PDB entry 9CZ2 | electron microscopy, 4.40 A resolution (low resolution: residue-level contacts below are approximate; hydrogen-bond / salt-bridge calls are withheld) | chains G and L of the 36 polymer chains in the assembly

[Chain G (and L)]
Name: ATP-dependent zinc metalloprotease FtsH
Organism: Escherichia coli BL21
Notes: EC 3.4.24.-; chain L of this document is another copy of the same molecule, construct and numbering; everything in this record applies to it too
Reference sequence: C3SSK2 (C3SSK2_ECOLX); residues 1-644 here = UniProt positions 1-644
Chain sequence (644 residues; numbered 1 to 644; the number before each row is that of its first residue):
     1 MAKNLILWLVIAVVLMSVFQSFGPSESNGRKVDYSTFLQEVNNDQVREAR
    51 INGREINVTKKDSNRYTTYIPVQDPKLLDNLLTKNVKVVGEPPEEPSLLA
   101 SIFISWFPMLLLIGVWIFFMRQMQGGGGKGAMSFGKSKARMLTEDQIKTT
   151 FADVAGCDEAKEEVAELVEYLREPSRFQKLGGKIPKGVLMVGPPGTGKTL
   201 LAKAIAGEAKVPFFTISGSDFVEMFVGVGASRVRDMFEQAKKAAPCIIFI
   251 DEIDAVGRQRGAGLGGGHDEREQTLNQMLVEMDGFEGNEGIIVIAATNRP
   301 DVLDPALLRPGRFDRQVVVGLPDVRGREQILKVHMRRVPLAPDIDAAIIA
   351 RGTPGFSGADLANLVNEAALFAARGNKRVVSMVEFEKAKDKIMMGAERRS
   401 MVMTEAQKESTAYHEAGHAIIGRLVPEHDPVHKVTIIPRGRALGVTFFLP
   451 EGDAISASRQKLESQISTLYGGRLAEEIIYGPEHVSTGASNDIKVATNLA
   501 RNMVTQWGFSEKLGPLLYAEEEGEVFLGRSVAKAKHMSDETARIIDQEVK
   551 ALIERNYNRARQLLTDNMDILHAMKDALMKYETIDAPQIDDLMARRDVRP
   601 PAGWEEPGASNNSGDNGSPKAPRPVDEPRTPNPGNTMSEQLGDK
Disordered / not traced: 1-30, 98-644

[How chain G and chain L interact]
Residue-residue contacts (12; chain G residue first):
  D74(G) - Q73(L)
  L78(G) - D74(L)
  V86(G) - S35(L)
  K87(G) - D33(L)
  K87(G) - S35(L)
  V88(G) - D33(L)
  V88(G) - Y34(L)
  V88(G) - S35(L)
  V89(G) - D33(L)
  G90(G) - K31(L)
  G90(G) - Y69(L)
  P92(G) - Y69(L)
Also at the interface, not in a pair above, chain G (13 interface residues in all): P75, D79, L82, E91, P93
Also at the interface, not in a pair above, chain L (10 interface residues in all): P71, V72, K76

[Summary]
13 residues of chain G face 10 of chain L across their interface.
Both chains are ATP-dependent zinc metalloprotease FtsH (Escherichia coli BL21). Entry 9CZ2 (Cryo-EM structure
of a nautilus-like HflK/C assembly in complex with FtsH AAA protease) was determined by electron microscopy.
